PDB entry 7TJZ | electron microscopy, 4.40 A resolution (low resolution: residue-level contacts below are approximate; hydrogen-bond / salt-bridge calls are withheld) | chains 7 and 8 of the 27 polymer chains in the assembly

# Chain 7 (and 8)
Protein: ATP synthase subunit 9
From: Saccharomyces cerevisiae
Notes: chain 8 of this document is another copy of the same molecule, construct and numbering; everything in this record applies to it too
UniProtKB: A0A0G3F489 (A0A0G3F489_YEASX); residue numbers follow UniProt; this construct covers 1-76
Chain sequence (76 residues; row label = number of the first residue in the row):
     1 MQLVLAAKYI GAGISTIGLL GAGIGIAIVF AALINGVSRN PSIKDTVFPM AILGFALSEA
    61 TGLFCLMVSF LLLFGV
Not modelled in the structure: 74-76 (chain 8: 76)

# Chain 7 / chain 8 interface
Pairs across the interface (6):
  Gly11(7) with Gly13(8)
  Ile14(7) with Gly13(8)
  Ser15(7) with Gly13(8)
  Gly18(7) with Thr16(8); Leu20(8)
  Gly21(7) with Leu20(8)
Also at the interface, not in a pair above, chain 7 (9 interface residues in all): Val4, Ala7, Gly25, Asn40
Also at the interface, not in a pair above, chain 8 (11 interface residues in all): Ala6, Tyr9, Ile10, Ile17, Gly23, Ile24, Ala27, Ser38

# In short
Chain 7 and chain 8 form an interface of 9 and 11 residues respectively.
Chain 7 and chain 8 are both ATP synthase subunit 9 (Saccharomyces cerevisiae); the structure, Yeast ATP
synthase State 1catalytic(b) without exogenous ATP backbone model, was determined by electron microscopy
together with 7TJS, 7TJT, 7TJU, 7TJV, 7TJW, 7TJX and 30 further entries from the same study.
